Entry 6W7M (electron microscopy, 3.80 A resolution); this record covers chains A and B of the 20 polymer chains in the assembly.

Chain A:
Molecule: 16S rRNA
From: Escherichia coli (strain K12)
Sequence (1542 nucleotides; each row starts with the number of its first residue):
     1 AAAUUGAAGAGUUUGAUCAUGGCUCAGAUUGAACGCUGGCGGCAGGCCUA
    51 ACACAUGCAAGUCGAACGGUAACAGGAAGAAGCUUGCUUCUUUGCUGACG
   101 AGUGGCGGACGGGUGAGUAAUGUCUGGGAAACUGCCUGAUGGAGGGGGAU
   151 AACUACUGGAAACGGUAGCUAAUACCGCAUAACGUCGCAAGACCAAAGAG
   201 GGGGACCUUCGGGCCUCUUGCCAUCGGAUGUGCCCAGAUGGGAUUAGCUA
   251 GUAGGUGGGGUAACGGCUCACCUAGGCGACGAUCCCUAGCUGGUCUGAGA
   301 GGAUGACCAGCCACACUGGAACUGAGACACGGUCCAGACUCCUACGGGAG
   351 GCAGCAGUGGGGAAUAUUGCACAAUGGGCGCAAGCCUGAUGCAGCCAUGC
   401 CGCGUGUAUGAAGAAGGCCUUCGGGUUGUAAAGUACUUUCAGCGGGGAGG
   451 AAGGGAGUAAAGUUAAUACCUUUGCUCAUUGACGUUACCCGCAGAAGAAG
   501 CACCGGCUAACUCCGUGCCAGCAGCCGCGGUAAUACGGAGGGUGCAAGCG
   551 UUAAUCGGAAUUACUGGGCGUAAAGCGCACGCAGGCGGUUUGUUAAGUCA
   601 GAUGUGAAAUCCCCGGGCUCAACCUGGGAACUGCAUCUGAUACUGGCAAG
   651 CUUGAGUCUCGUAGAGGGGGGUAGAAUUCCAGGUGUAGCGGUGAAAUGCG
   701 UAGAGAUCUGGAGGAAUACCGGUGGCGAAGGCGGCCCCCUGGACGAAGAC
   751 UGACGCUCAGGUGCGAAAGCGUGGGGAGCAAACAGGAUUAGAUACCCUGG
   801 UAGUCCACGCCGUAAACGAUGUCGACUUGGAGGUUGUGCCCUUGAGGCGU
   851 GGCUUCCGGAGCUAACGCGUUAAGUCGACCGCCUGGGGAGUACGGCCGCA
   901 AGGUUAAAACUCAAAUGAAUUGACGGGGGCCCGCACAAGCGGUGGAGCAU
   951 GUGGUUUAAUUCGAUGCAACGCGAAGAACCUUACCUGGUCUUGACAUCCA
  1001 CGGAAGUUUUCAGAGAUGAGAAUGUGCCUUCGGGAACCGUGAGACAGGUG
  1051 CUGCAUGGCUGUCGUCAGCUCGUGUUGUGAAAUGUUGGGUUAAGUCCCGC
  1101 AACGAGCGCAACCCUUAUCCUUUGUUGCCAGCGGUCCGGCCGGGAACUCA
  1151 AAGGAGACUGCCAGUGAUAAACUGGAGGAAGGUGGGGAUGACGUCAAGUC
  1201 AUCAUGGCCCUUACGACCAGGGCUACACACGUGCUACAAUGGCGCAUACA
  1251 AAGAGAAGCGACCUCGCGAGAGCAAGCGGACCUCAUAAAGUGCGUCGUAG
  1301 UCCGGAUUGGAGUCUGCAACUCGACUCCAUGAAGUCGGAAUCGCUAGUAA
  1351 UCGUGGAUCAGAAUGCCACGGUGAAUACGUUCCCGGGCCUUGUACACACC
  1401 GCCCGUCACACCAUGGGAGUGGGUUGCAAAAGAAGUAGGUAGCUUAACCU
  1451 UCGGGAGGGCGCUUACCACUUUGUGAUUCAUGACUGGGGUGAAGUCGUAA
  1501 CAAGGUAACCGUAGGGGAACCUGCGGUUGGAUCACCUCCUUA
Unresolved in the structure: 1391-1407, 1494-1503, 1540-1542

Chain B:
Protein: 30S ribosomal protein S2
From: Escherichia coli (strain K12)
UniProt: P0A7V0 (RS2_ECOLI); residues 0-240 here correspond to UniProt positions 1-241 (UniProt number = residue number + 1)
Amino-acid sequence (241 residues; row label = number of the first residue in the row; numbering starts at 0):
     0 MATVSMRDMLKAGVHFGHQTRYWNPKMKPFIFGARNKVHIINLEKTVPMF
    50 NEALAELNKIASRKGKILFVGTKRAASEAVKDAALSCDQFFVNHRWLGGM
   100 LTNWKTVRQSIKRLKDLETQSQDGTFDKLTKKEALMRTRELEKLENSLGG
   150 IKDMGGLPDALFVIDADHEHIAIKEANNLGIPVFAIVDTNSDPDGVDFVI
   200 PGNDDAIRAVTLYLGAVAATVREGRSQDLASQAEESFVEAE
Unresolved in the structure: 0-7, 226-240
Curated features (UniProtKB/Swiss-Prot):
  - modified residue: Lys114 (N6-succinyllysine)

Interface between chain A and chain B:
Residue-residue contacts (63; chain A residue first):
  U828(A) with Pro24(B), sugar contact
  G829(A) with Trp22(B), phosphate contact
  G830(A) with Arg20(B), salt bridge to the phosphate
  G859(A) with Lys25(B), sugar contact
  G1072(A) with Thr105(B), hydrogen bond to the base
  U1073(A) with Asn102(B), base contact
  G1074(A) with Thr101(B), sugar contact; Asn102(B), sugar contact
  C1097(A) with Arg138(B), hydrogen bond to the phosphate; Glu139(B), phosphate contact; Lys142(B), phosphate contact
  C1098(A) with Arg94(B), salt bridge to the phosphate; Arg138(B), salt bridge to the phosphate; Lys142(B), phosphate contact
  G1099(A) with Arg94(B), salt bridge to the phosphate
  C1100(A) with Arg94(B), phosphate contact; Trp95(B), hydrogen bond to the base; Leu96(B), base contact
  A1101(A) with Gly97(B), sugar contact; Gly98(B), base contact; His169(B), salt bridge to the phosphate; Ile170(B), sugar contact; Glu174(B), hydrogen bond to the base
  A1102(A) with Leu96(B), sugar contact; Gly97(B), hydrogen bond to the sugar
  C1103(A) with Leu96(B), sugar contact; Asn102(B), sugar contact; Thr105(B), base contact; Val106(B), sugar contact
  G1104(A) with Thr105(B), hydrogen bond to the sugar; Gln108(B), sugar contact; Ser109(B), hydrogen bond to the phosphate
  G1156(A) with Asp126(B), phosphate contact
  A1157(A) with Lys127(B), phosphate contact; Leu128(B), hydrogen bond to the phosphate; Thr129(B), hydrogen bond to the sugar
  C1158(A) with Phe125(B), base contact; Asp126(B), base contact; Lys127(B), base contact; Leu128(B), base contact; Thr129(B), hydrogen bond to the phosphate; Lys130(B), hydrogen bond to the base; Lys131(B), hydrogen bond to the base; Glu132(B), hydrogen bond to the sugar
  U1159(A) with Thr129(B), phosphate contact; Lys131(B), hydrogen bond to the base; Glu132(B), hydrogen bond to the phosphate; Leu134(B), phosphate contact; Met135(B), hydrogen bond to the phosphate
  G1160(A) with Lys130(B), sugar contact; Lys131(B), phosphate contact; Ala133(B), sugar contact; Leu134(B), hydrogen bond to the phosphate
  A1169(A) with Arg138(B), hydrogen bond to the sugar
  A1170(A) with Leu134(B), phosphate contact; Arg138(B), salt bridge to the phosphate
  G1181(A) with Lys127(B), hydrogen bond to the base; Leu128(B), hydrogen bond to the base; Thr129(B), hydrogen bond to the sugar; Lys130(B), hydrogen bond to the base
  G1182(A) with Lys130(B), hydrogen bond to the base; Lys131(B), hydrogen bond to the phosphate
  U1183(A) with Lys131(B), salt bridge to the phosphate
Also at the interface, not in a pair above, chain A (27 interface residues in all): U1075, C1096
Also at the interface, not in a pair above, chain B (34 interface residues in all): Leu143, Asn177

In short:
The interface between chain A and chain B involves 27 residues on one side and 34 on the other; the contacts
include 24 hydrogen bonds and 7 salt bridges. Polar pairs include G1072(A)-Thr105(B), C1100(A)-Trp95(B) and
A1101(A)-Glu174(B).
Chain A is 16S rRNA and chain B is 30S ribosomal protein S2, both from Escherichia coli (strain K12); the
structure, 30S-Inactive-high-Mg2+ + carbon layer, was determined by electron microscopy (same publication as
6W6K, 6W77, 6W7N and 6W7W).
